Entry 1FUQ (X-ray diffraction, 2.00 A resolution); this record covers chains A and B.

Chain A (and B):
Molecule: Fumarase C
Organism: Escherichia coli
Notes: EC 4.2.1.2; chain B of this document is another copy of the same molecule, construct and numbering; everything in this record applies to it too
UniProt: P05042 (FUMC_ECOLI); residue numbers follow UniProt; this construct covers 1-467
Chain sequence (472 residues; row label = number of the first residue in the row):
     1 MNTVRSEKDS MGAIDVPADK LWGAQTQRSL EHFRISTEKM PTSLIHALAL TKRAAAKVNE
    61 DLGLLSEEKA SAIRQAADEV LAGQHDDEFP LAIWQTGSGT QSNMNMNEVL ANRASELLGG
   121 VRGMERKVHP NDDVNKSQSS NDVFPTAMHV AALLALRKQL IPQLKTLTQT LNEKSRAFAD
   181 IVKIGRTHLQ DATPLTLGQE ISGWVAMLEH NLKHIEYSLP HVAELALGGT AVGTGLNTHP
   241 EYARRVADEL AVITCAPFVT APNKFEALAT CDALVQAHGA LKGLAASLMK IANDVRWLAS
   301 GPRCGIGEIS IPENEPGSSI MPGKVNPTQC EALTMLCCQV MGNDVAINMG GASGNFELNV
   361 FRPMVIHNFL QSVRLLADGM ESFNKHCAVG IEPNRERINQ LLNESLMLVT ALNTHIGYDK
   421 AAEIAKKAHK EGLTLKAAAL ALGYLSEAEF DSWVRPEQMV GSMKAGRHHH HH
Disordered / not traced: 1-3, 460-472 (chain B: 317-320, 460-472)
Small-molecule neighbours: 3-trimethylsilylsuccinic acid (SIF): M124, R126, H129, P130, N131, D132
UniProt features mapped onto this chain:
  - active site: H188 (Proton donor/acceptor), S318
  - binding site (substrate): S98 to T100, R126, H129 to D132, S139 to N141, T187, S319, K324 to N326
  - site: E331 (Important for catalytic activity)
  - mutagenesis: R126 (R126A: 10-fold decrease of fumarase activity), K127 (K127D: No effect), H129 (H129N: No effect on fumarase activity and essentially same conformation compared to the wild-type, but appears to dramatically reduce binding of ligands at the B-site), H188 (H188N: 200-fold decrease of fumarase activity), E315 (E315Q: There is essentially no effect on the affinity values for both S-malate and fumarate. In contrast, the catalytic efficiency values have been lowered by 10-fold in both directions)

How chain A and chain B interact:
Residue-residue contacts - 79 pairs, chain A then chain B:
  I184(A) with C304(B), hydrophobic
  R186(A) with C304(B), hydrogen bond (side chain-backbone)
  T187(A) with K324(B), hydrogen bond
  H188(A) with N326(B); P327(B); E331(B), salt bridge
  L189(A) with R296(B); W297(B); S300(B); G301(B)
  Q190(A) with A299(B); S300(B); G301(B), hydrogen bond (side chain-backbone); G323(B); K324(B); V325(B), hydrogen bond (side chain-backbone); N326(B)
  D191(A) with G301(B), hydrogen bond (backbone-backbone); P302(B); R303(B), hydrogen bond (side chain-backbone); C304(B), hydrogen bond (side chain-backbone); K324(B)
  R296(A) with L189(B)
  W297(A) with L189(B), hydrophobic; W297(B)
  A299(A) with Q190(B)
  S300(A) with L189(B); Q190(B)
  G301(A) with Q190(B), hydrogen bond (backbone-side chain); D191(B), hydrogen bond (backbone-backbone)
  P302(A) with D191(B)
  R303(A) with D191(B), hydrogen bond (backbone-side chain); E404(B), hydrogen bond (side chain-backbone); L406(B); A428(B); L433(B), hydrogen bond (side chain-backbone); T434(B)
  C304(A) with I184(B), hydrophobic; R186(B), hydrogen bond (backbone-side chain); D191(B), hydrogen bond (backbone-side chain); L401(B); S405(B)
  S318(A) with Y418(B)
  S319(A) with Y418(B); A422(B); K426(B), hydrogen bond (backbone-side chain)
  I320(A) with V409(B); N413(B); Y418(B), hydrogen bond (backbone-side chain); A422(B), hydrophobic; A425(B)
  M321(A) with M407(B), hydrophobic
  P322(A) with L406(B); A425(B); K426(B); K430(B)
  G323(A) with Q190(B); H429(B)
  K324(A) with T187(B), hydrogen bond; H188(B); Q190(B); D191(B)
  V325(A) with Q190(B), hydrogen bond (backbone-side chain)
  N326(A) with H188(B); Q190(B)
  P327(A) with H188(B)
  E331(A) with H188(B), salt bridge
  L401(A) with C304(B), hydrogen bond (backbone-side chain)
  E404(A) with R303(B), hydrogen bond (backbone-side chain)
  S405(A) with C304(B)
  L406(A) with R303(B)
  M407(A) with M321(B), hydrophobic
  A425(A) with P322(B), hydrophobic
  A428(A) with R303(B), hydrogen bond (backbone-side chain)
  H429(A) with R303(B); P322(B); G323(B)
  G432(A) with R303(B)
  L433(A) with R303(B), hydrogen bond (backbone-side chain)
Also at the interface, not in a pair above, chain A (40 interface residues in all): G305, I306, V345, M349
Also at the interface, not in a pair above, chain B (45 interface residues in all): A192, G305, V345, M349, A421, G432

Summary:
40 residues of chain A and 45 residues of chain B are in contact, with 22 hydrogen bonds and 2 salt bridges.
Polar pairs include H188(A)-E331(B), R186(A)-C304(B) and T187(A)-K324(B). Bound to chain A:
3-trimethylsilylsuccinic acid.
Both chains are Fumarase C (Escherichia coli). Entry 1FUQ (Fumarase with bound 3-trimethylsilylsuccinic acid)
was determined by X-ray diffraction together with 1FUO and 1FUP from the same study.
